PDB entry 9H9H | electron microscopy, 3.80 A resolution | chains A and J of the 26 polymer chains in the assembly

# Chain A
Molecule: 16S RNA
From: Escherichia coli
Sequence (1542 nucleotides; each row starts with the number of its first residue):
     1 AAAUUGAAGAGUUUGAUCAUGGCUCAGAUUGAACGCUGGCGGCAGGCCUA
    51 ACACAUGCAAGUCGAACGGUAACAGGAAGAAGCUUGCUUCUUUGCUGACG
   101 AGUGGCGGACGGGUGAGUAAUGUCUGGGAAACUGCCUGAUGGAGGGGGAU
   151 AACUACUGGAAACGGUAGCUAAUACCGCAUAACGUCGCAAGACCAAAGAG
   201 GGGGACCUUCGGGCCUCUUGCCAUCGGAUGUGCCCAGAUGGGAUUAGCUA
   251 GUAGGUGGGGUAACGGCUCACCUAGGCGACGAUCCCUAGCUGGUCUGAGA
   301 GGAUGACCAGCCACACUGGAACUGAGACACGGUCCAGACUCCUACGGGAG
   351 GCAGCAGUGGGGAAUAUUGCACAAUGGGCGCAAGCCUGAUGCAGCCAUGC
   401 CGCGUGUAUGAAGAAGGCCUUCGGGUUGUAAAGUACUUUCAGCGGGGAGG
   451 AAGGGAGUAAAGUUAAUACCUUUGCUCAUUGACGUUACCCGCAGAAGAAG
   501 CACCGGCUAACUCCGUGCCAGCAGCCXCGGUAAUACGGAGGGUGCAAGCG
   551 UUAAUCGGAAUUACUGGGCGUAAAGCGCACGCAGGCGGUUUGUUAAGUCA
   601 GAUGUGAAAUCCCCGGGCUCAACCUGGGAACUGCAUCUGAUACUGGCAAG
   651 CUUGAGUCUCGUAGAGGGGGGUAGAAUUCCAGGUGUAGCGGUGAAAUGCG
   701 UAGAGAUCUGGAGGAAUACCGGUGGCGAAGGCGGCCCCCUGGACGAAGAC
   751 UGACGCUCAGGUGCGAAAGCGUGGGGAGCAAACAGGAUUAGAUACCCUGG
   801 UAGUCCACGCCGUAAACGAUGUCGACUUGGAGGUUGUGCCCUUGAGGCGU
   851 GGCUUCCGGAGCUAACGCGUUAAGUCGACCGCCUGGGGAGUACGGCCGCA
   901 AGGUUAAAACUCAAAUGAAUUGACGGGGGCCCGCACAAGCGGUGGAGCAU
   951 GUGGUUUAAUUCGAUGXAACGCGAAGAACCUUACCUGGUCUUGACAUCCA
  1001 CGGAAGUUUUCAGAGAUGAGAAUGUGCCUUCGGGAACCGUGAGACAGGUG
  1051 CUGCAUGGCUGUCGUCAGCUCGUGUUGUGAAAUGUUGGGUUAAGUCCCGC
  1101 AACGAGCGCAACCCUUAUCCUUUGUUGCCAGCGGUCCGGCCGGGAACUCA
  1151 AAGGAGACUGCCAGUGAUAAACUGGAGGAAGGUGGGGAUGACGUCAAGUC
  1201 AUCAUGGCCCUUACGACCAGGGCUACACACGUGCUACAAUGGCGCAUACA
  1251 AAGAGAAGCGACCUCGCGAGAGCAAGCGGACCUCAUAAAGUGCGUCGUAG
  1301 UCCGGAUUGGAGUCUGCAACUCGACUCCAUGAAGUCGGAAUCGCUAGUAA
  1351 UCGUGGAUCAGAAUGCCACGGUGAAUACGUUCCCGGGCCUUGUACACACC
  1401 GCCCGUXACACCAUGGGAGUGGGUUGCAAAAGAAGUAGGUAGCUUAACCU
  1451 UCGGGAGGGCGCUUACCACUUUGUGAUUCAUGACUGGGGUGAAGUCGUAA
  1501 CAAGGUAACCGUAGGGGAACCUGCGGUUGGAUCACCUCCUUA
Unresolved in the structure: 1535-1542
Modified residues: PSU (pseudouridine-5'-monophosphate) at position 516, G7M (N7-methyl-guanosine-5'-monophosphate) at position 527, 2MG (2N-methylguanosine-5'-monophosphate) at position 966, 5MC (5-methylcytidine-5'-monophosphate) at position 967, 2MG (2N-methylguanosine-5'-monophosphate) at position 1207, 4OC (4n,o2'-methylcytidine-5'-monophosphate) at position 1402, 5MC (5-methylcytidine-5'-monophosphate) at position 1407, UR3 (3-methyluridine-5'-monophoshate) at position 1498, 2MG (2N-methylguanosine-5'-monophosphate) at position 1516, MA6 (6N-dimethyladenosine-5'-monophoshate) at position 1518, MA6 (6N-dimethyladenosine-5'-monophoshate) at position 1519
Bound ions: Mg2+ site 1 near G21 (its only coordinating residue here); Mg2+ site 2: C48, U114, G115; Mg2+ site 3 near A53 (its only coordinating residue here); Mg2+ site 4: A59, U387; Mg2+ site 5 near G100 (its only coordinating residue here); Mg2+ site 6: A109, G331; Mg2+ site 7: A116, G117, G289; K+ site 1: G145, A197; Mg2+ site 8 near U150 (its only coordinating residue here); Mg2+ site 9 near A171 (its only coordinating residue here); Mg2+ site 10: A174, C175; Mg2+ site 11: U180, A195; 69 more Mg2+ sites not listed; 1 more K+ sites not listed
Ligand contacts: A1IC4 ((2S,3S)-2-[[(2S)-2-[[(2S,4S)-5-aminocarbonyloxy-4-oxidanyl-2-[[(2S,3R)-3-oxidanylpiperidin-2-yl]carbonylamino]pentanoyl]amino]-3-(1H-imidazol-4-yl)propanoyl]amino]-3-(2-chloranyl-1H-imidazol-4-yl)-3-oxidanyl-propanoic acid): U692, G693, U788, U789, G791, A792, A794, C795, U1506

# Chain J
Molecule: Small ribosomal subunit protein uS10
From: Escherichia coli
UniProt: P0A7R5 (RS10_ECOLI); residues 1-103 here = UniProt positions 1-103
Chain sequence (103 residues; each row starts with the number of its first residue):
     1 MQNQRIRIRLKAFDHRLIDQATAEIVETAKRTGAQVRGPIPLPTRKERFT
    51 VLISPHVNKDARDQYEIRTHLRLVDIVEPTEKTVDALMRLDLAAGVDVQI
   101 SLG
Unresolved in the structure: 1-2, 103

# Chain A / chain J interface
Residue-residue contacts (53; chain A residue first):
  G963(A) with His56(J), sugar contact; Val57(J), base contact
  A964(A) with Val57(J), sugar contact
  C972(A) with Val57(J), base contact; Asn58(J), sugar contact; Lys59(J), salt bridge to the phosphate
  G973(A) with His56(J), hydrogen bond to the sugar; Val57(J), sugar contact; Asn58(J), sugar contact
  C1059(A) with Ile53(J), hydrogen bond to the sugar; Pro55(J), base contact
  U1060(A) with Ile53(J), sugar contact; Ser54(J), hydrogen bond to the sugar; Pro55(J), sugar contact; Asn58(J), hydrogen bond to the sugar; Ala61(J), phosphate contact
  G1061(A) with Asn58(J), sugar contact; Ala61(J), phosphate contact
  U1115(A) with Arg68(J), salt bridge to the phosphate
  U1123(A) with Gly38(J), phosphate contact; Pro39(J), hydrogen bond to the sugar; Ile40(J), sugar contact; Pro41(J), base contact
  G1124(A) with Arg37(J), sugar contact; Gly38(J), phosphate contact
  U1125(A) with Arg37(J), salt bridge to the phosphate; Ile40(J), base contact
  U1126(A) with Arg7(J), salt bridge to the phosphate; Arg9(J), base contact; Leu73(J), base contact
  A1150(A) with Pro41(J), sugar contact; Leu42(J), sugar contact; Pro43(J), sugar contact
  A1151(A) with Pro41(J), sugar contact; Leu42(J), sugar contact; Pro43(J), phosphate contact; Thr44(J), phosphate contact
  A1152(A) with His15(J), hydrogen bond to the phosphate; Thr44(J), phosphate contact; His70(J), salt bridge to the phosphate; Arg72(J), phosphate contact
  G1153(A) with His15(J), salt bridge to the phosphate
  G1198(A) with Pro55(J), base contact
  U1199(A) with His56(J), sugar contact
  A1201(A) with His56(J), hydrogen bond to the sugar
  U1202(A) with His56(J), phosphate contact
  A1254(A) with Arg45(J), salt bridge to the phosphate; Glu47(J), phosphate contact
  G1255(A) with Arg45(J), salt bridge to the phosphate
  G1279(A) with Arg9(J), salt bridge to the phosphate
  C1366(A) with Arg62(J), hydrogen bond to the phosphate
  C1367(A) with Arg62(J), salt bridge to the phosphate
  A1368(A) with Gln64(J), phosphate contact
Other interface residues (no listed pair), chain A (30 interface residues in all): A975, G1058, C1200, G1253
Other interface residues (no listed pair), chain J (29 interface residues in all): Lys46, Leu52

# Overview
30 residues of chain A face 29 of chain J across their interface, with 8 hydrogen bonds and 10 salt bridges.
Polar contacts include G973(A)-His56(J), C1059(A)-Ile53(J) and U1060(A)-Ser54(J). Chain A binds compound
A1IC4. C48(A), U114(A) and G115(A) form the Mg2+ site 2.
Here chain A is 16S RNA and chain J is Small ribosomal subunit protein uS10, both from Escherichia coli. Entry
9H9H (Complex 1 30S-IF1-IF2-IF3-GE81112) was determined by electron microscopy together with 9H8G, 9H9I, 9H9J,
9H9K, 9H9L, 9H9M and 9H9N from the same study.
